3NHZ - chain A; structure by X-ray diffraction, 2.50 A resolution.

Chain A:
Name: Two component system transcriptional regulator mtrA
Source organism: Mycobacterium tuberculosis
Reference sequence: C6DXJ2 (C6DXJ2_MYCTK); residue numbers follow UniProt; this construct covers 1-125
Amino-acid sequence (125 residues; each row starts with the number of its first residue):
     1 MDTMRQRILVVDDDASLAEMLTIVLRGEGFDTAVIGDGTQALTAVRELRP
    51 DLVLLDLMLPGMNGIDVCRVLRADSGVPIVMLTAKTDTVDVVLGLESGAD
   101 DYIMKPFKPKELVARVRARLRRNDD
Disordered / not traced: 1-3, 121-125
Bound ions: Mg2+: Asp13, Asp56, Met58

Overview:
Asp13, Asp56 and Met58 coordinate Mg2+.
Chain A is Two component system transcriptional regulator mtrA (Mycobacterium tuberculosis); the structure,
Structure of N-terminal Domain of MtrA, was determined by X-ray diffraction, deposited together with 3NNN and
3NNS.
